Entry 7F6L (X-ray diffraction, 3.20 A resolution); this record covers chains A and B.

# Chain A
Molecule: Crossover junction endonuclease MUS81
Organism: Homo sapiens
Notes: EC 3.1.22.-
Reference sequence: Q96NY9 (MUS81_HUMAN); numbering as in UniProt (aligned over 246-551)
Sequence (306 residues; row label = number of the first residue in the row):
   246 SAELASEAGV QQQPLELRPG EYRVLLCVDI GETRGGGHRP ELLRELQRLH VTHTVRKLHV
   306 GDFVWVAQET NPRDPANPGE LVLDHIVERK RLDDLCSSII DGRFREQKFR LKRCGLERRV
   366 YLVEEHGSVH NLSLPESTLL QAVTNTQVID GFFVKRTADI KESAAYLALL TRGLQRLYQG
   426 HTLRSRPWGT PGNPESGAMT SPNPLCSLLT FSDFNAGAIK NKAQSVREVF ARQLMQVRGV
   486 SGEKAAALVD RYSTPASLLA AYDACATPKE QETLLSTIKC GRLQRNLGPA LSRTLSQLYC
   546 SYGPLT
Disordered / not traced: 246-258, 279-285, 318-319, 376-377, 436-446, 530-532
UniProt features mapped onto this chain:
  - active site: D274, E277, D307
  - binding site (Mg(2+)): D274, E277, D307, E333, R334
  - mutagenesis: D274 (D274A: Loss of endonuclease activity), E277 (E277A: Loss of endonuclease activity), G306 to D307 (Loss of endonuclease activity), D307 (D307A: Loss of endonuclease activity), E333 to R334 (Loss of endonuclease activity), D338 to D339 (Loss of endonuclease activity), I344 (I344R: Decreased endonuclease activity; when associated R-345), I345 (I345R: Decreased endonuclease activity; when associated R-344), R348 (R348E: Reduced 3 prime flap and nHJ cleavage and loss of 5 prime flap cleavage), R355 (R355E: Reduced 3 prime flap and nHJ cleavage and loss of 5 prime flap cleavage), T383 (T383R: Decreased endonuclease activity; when associated with R-387), A387 (A387R: Decreased endonuclease activity; when associated with R-383), 3 further mutagenesis entries in UniProt

# Chain B
Molecule: Probable crossover junction endonuclease EME2
Organism: Homo sapiens
Notes: EC 3.1.22.-
Reference sequence: A4GXA9 (EME2_HUMAN); numbering as in UniProt (aligned over 1-379)
Sequence (379 residues; row label = number of the first residue in the row):
     1 MARVGPGRAG VSCQGRGRGR GGSGQRRPPT WEISDSDAED SAGSEAAARA RDPAGERRAA
    61 AEALRLLRPE QVLKRLAVCV DTAILEDAGA DVLMEALEAL GCECRIEPQR PARSLRWTRA
   121 SPDPCPRSLP PEVWAAGEQE LLLLLEPEEF LQGVATLTQI SGPTHWVPWI SPETTARPHL
   181 AVIGLDAYLW SRQHVSRGTQ QPESPKVAGA EVAVSWPEVE EALVLLQLWA NLDVLLVASW
   241 QELSRHVCAV TKALAQYPLK QYRESQAFSF CTAGRWAAGE PVARDGAGLQ AAWRRQIRQF
   301 SRVSPAVADA VVTAFPSPRL LQQALEACST ERERMGLLAD LPVPPSEGGR PRRVGPDLSR
   361 RICLFLTTAN PDLLLDLGS
Disordered / not traced: 1-62, 127-129, 160-168, 195-212, 273-276, 379
UniProt features mapped onto this chain:
  - mutagenesis: R294 (R294E: No effect on cleavage of 3 prime flaps, nHJs and 5 prime flaps; when associated with E-295), R295 (R295E: No effect on cleavage of 3 prime flaps, nHJs and 5 prime flaps; when associated with E-294), R352 (R352E: Decreased cleavage of 3 prime flaps, nHJs and 5 prime flaps; when associated with E-353), R353 (R353E: Decreased cleavage of 3 prime flaps, nHJs and 5 prime flaps; when associated with E-353), R360 (R360E: Decreased cleavage of 3 prime flaps, nHJs and 5 prime flaps; when associated with E-361), R361 (R361E: Decreased cleavage of 3 prime flaps, nHJs and 5 prime flaps; when associated with E-360)

# Interface between chain A and chain B
Residue-residue contacts (126):
  H330(A) - L228(B)
  E351(A) - T272(B)
  F354(A) - T272(B)
  K357(A) - E264(B)  salt bridge
  R358(A) - E264(B)  salt bridge
  R363(A) - Q227(B)
  R363(A) - L228(B)  hydrogen bond (side chain-backbone)
  V365(A) - Q227(B)
  L385(A) - R245(B)
  L385(A) - H246(B)
  Q386(A) - A249(B)  hydrogen bond (side chain-backbone)
  Q386(A) - K252(B)
  Q386(A) - A253(B)
  T389(A) - A249(B)
  T389(A) - V250(B)
  N390(A) - A253(B)
  N390(A) - Q256(B)
  Q392(A) - H179(B)  hydrogen bond
  Q392(A) - D233(B)  hydrogen bond
  V393(A) - R177(B)  hydrogen bond (backbone-side chain)
  V393(A) - A253(B)  hydrophobic
  V393(A) - L254(B)  hydrophobic
  I394(A) - A253(B)
  I394(A) - Y257(B)  hydrophobic
  F398(A) - Q227(B)
  F398(A) - N231(B)
  F398(A) - L232(B)
  F398(A) - D233(B)
  R401(A) - H246(B)  hydrogen bond
  Y411(A) - Q227(B)  hydrogen bond
  L414(A) - E220(B)
  L414(A) - E221(B)
  L414(A) - V224(B)
  L415(A) - V224(B)  hydrophobic
  R417(A) - E221(B)  salt bridge
  G418(A) - L228(B)
  L419(A) - L228(B)  hydrophobic
  L422(A) - L228(B)  hydrophobic
  I464(A) - L377(B)  hydrophobic
  K467(A) - L377(B)
  A468(A) - L374(B)  hydrophobic
  A468(A) - D376(B)
  A468(A) - L377(B)
  Q469(A) - Q299(B)  hydrogen bond (side chain-backbone)
  Q469(A) - F300(B)
  Q469(A) - S301(B)  hydrogen bond (side chain-backbone)
  Q469(A) - L374(B)
  Q469(A) - L375(B)  hydrogen bond (backbone-backbone)
  Q469(A) - D376(B)
  S470(A) - P371(B)
  S470(A) - L373(B)
  S470(A) - L374(B)
  V471(A) - F365(B)
  V471(A) - T368(B)
  V471(A) - N370(B)
  V471(A) - P371(B)
  V471(A) - L373(B)  hydrogen bond (backbone-backbone)
  V471(A) - L375(B)  hydrophobic
  R472(A) - P371(B)  hydrogen bond (backbone-backbone)
  R472(A) - D372(B)  salt bridge
  V474(A) - F300(B)  hydrophobic
  V474(A) - F365(B)  hydrophobic
  V474(A) - L375(B)  hydrophobic
  F475(A) - F365(B)  hydrophobic
  A476(A) - F270(B)  hydrophobic
  R477(A) - F270(B)  hydrogen bond (side chain-backbone)
  R477(A) - C271(B)
  R477(A) - T272(B)
  R477(A) - Q299(B)
  Q478(A) - Q296(B)  hydrogen bond (backbone-side chain)
  Q478(A) - F300(B)
  Q478(A) - F365(B)
  M480(A) - F270(B)  hydrophobic
  Q481(A) - G279(B)
  Q481(A) - E280(B)  hydrogen bond (backbone-backbone)
  Q481(A) - A292(B)
  Q481(A) - R295(B)  hydrogen bond
  Q481(A) - Q299(B)  hydrogen bond
  V482(A) - G279(B)
  R483(A) - G279(B)
  R483(A) - E280(B)  hydrogen bond (backbone-backbone)
  R483(A) - P281(B)
  G487(A) - F268(B)
  G487(A) - F270(B)
  E488(A) - F268(B)
  A491(A) - F268(B)  hydrophobic
  S498(A) - P371(B)
  T499(A) - T368(B)  hydrogen bond (side chain-backbone)
  T499(A) - A369(B)
  P500(A) - F365(B)
  A501(A) - L366(B)
  A501(A) - T368(B)
  L504(A) - R319(B)  hydrogen bond (backbone-side chain)
  L504(A) - Q322(B)
  Y507(A) - R319(B)
  D508(A) - R319(B)  salt bridge
  R527(A) - Q266(B)  hydrogen bond
  R538(A) - R284(B)  hydrogen bond (side chain-backbone)
  T539(A) - L289(B)
  Q542(A) - R284(B)  hydrogen bond (side chain-backbone)
  Q542(A) - G286(B)  hydrogen bond (side chain-backbone)
  Q542(A) - L289(B)
  L543(A) - L289(B)
  L543(A) - Q296(B)
  L543(A) - P318(B)
  Y544(A) - Q296(B)  hydrogen bond
  Y544(A) - P318(B)  hydrophobic
  Y544(A) - R319(B)  hydrogen bond (backbone-side chain)
  C545(A) - R319(B)
  S546(A) - S317(B)  hydrogen bond (backbone-side chain)
  S546(A) - R319(B)
  Y547(A) - R319(B)  hydrogen bond
  Y547(A) - L320(B)
  Y547(A) - Q323(B)
  G548(A) - S317(B)
  G548(A) - L320(B)
  P549(A) - P316(B)  hydrophobic
  P549(A) - L320(B)
  L550(A) - L289(B)  hydrophobic
  L550(A) - Q290(B)
  L550(A) - W293(B)  hydrophobic
  L550(A) - P316(B)  hydrogen bond (backbone-backbone)
  T551(A) - A287(B)
  T551(A) - G288(B)  hydrogen bond (backbone-backbone)
  T551(A) - L289(B)
  T551(A) - Q290(B)  hydrogen bond (backbone-backbone)
Other interface residues (no listed pair), chain A (69 interface residues in all): E381, K400, R421, P447, E473, L479, A490
Other interface residues (no listed pair), chain B (73 interface residues in all): E140, L225, W229, L235, K260, Q261, A278, V282, A283, D285, A291, R361, L364

# Overview
The interface between chain A and chain B involves 69 residues on one side and 73 on the other; the contacts
include 31 hydrogen bonds and 5 salt bridges. Polar contacts include K357(A)-E264(B), R358(A)-E264(B) and
R417(A)-E221(B).
Here chain A is Crossover junction endonuclease MUS81 and chain B is Probable crossover junction endonuclease
EME2, both from Homo sapiens. Entry 7F6L (Crystal structure of human MUS81-EME2 complex) was determined by
X-ray diffraction.
